Entry 3CX6 (X-ray diffraction, 2.50 A resolution); this record covers chains A and B.

[Chain A]
Name: Guanine nucleotide-binding protein alpha-13 subunit
Source organism: Mus musculus
Notes: fragment: N-terminally truncated
Reference sequence: P27601 (GNA13_MOUSE); residues 41-377 here = UniProt positions 41-377
Amino-acid sequence (338 residues; numbered 40 to 377; the number before each row is that of its first residue):
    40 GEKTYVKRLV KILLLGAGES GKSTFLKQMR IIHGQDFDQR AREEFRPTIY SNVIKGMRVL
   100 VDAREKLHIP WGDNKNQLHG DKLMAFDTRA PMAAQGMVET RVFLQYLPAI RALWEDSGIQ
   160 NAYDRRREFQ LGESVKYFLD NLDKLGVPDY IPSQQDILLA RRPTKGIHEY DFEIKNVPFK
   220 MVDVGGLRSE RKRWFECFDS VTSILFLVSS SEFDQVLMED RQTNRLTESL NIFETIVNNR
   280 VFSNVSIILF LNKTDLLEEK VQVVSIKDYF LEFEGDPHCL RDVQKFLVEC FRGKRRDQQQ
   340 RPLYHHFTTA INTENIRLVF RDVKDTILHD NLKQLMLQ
Disordered / not traced: 40-46, 337-339, 370-377
Construct notes: expression tag (40); engineered mutation L226 (Gln in P27601)
Small-molecule neighbours:
  - GDP (guanosine-5'-diphosphate): A56, G57, E58, S59, G60, K61, S62, T63, S173, L197, L198, A199, R200, R201, T203, N291, K292, T293, D294, L295, T347, T348, A349, I350
  - Mg2+ (MG): K61, S62, T203, D222, V223, G224
UniProt features mapped onto this chain:
  - region: K50 to T63 (G1 motif), D195 to T203 (G2 motif), F218 to G225, R227 (G3 motif), I287 to D294 (G4 motif), T347 to T352 (G5 motif)
  - binding site (GTP): E58 to T63, S173, L197 to R200, N291 to D294, A349
  - binding site (Mg(2+)): S62, T203
  - modified residue: T203 (Phosphothreonine)
From the paper describing this entry:
  - conformationally variable residues (domain motion): D101, R260

[Chain B]
Name: Rho guanine nucleotide exchange factor 11
Source organism: Rattus norvegicus
Notes: fragment: RhoGEF-RGS (rgRGS) Domain
Reference sequence: Q9ES67 (ARHGB_RAT); residue numbers follow UniProt; this construct covers 307-508
Amino-acid sequence (203 residues; each row starts with the number of its first residue):
   306 GLIIGPEEDY DPGYFNNESD IIFQDLEKLK SHPAYLVVFL RYILSQADPG PLLFYLCSEV
   366 YQQTNPKDSR SLGKDIWNIF LEKNAPLRVK IPEMLQAEID LRLRNNEDPR NVLCEAQEAV
   426 MLEIQEQIND YRSKRTLGLG SLYGENDLLG LDGDPLRERQ MAEKQLAALG DILSKYEEDR
   486 SAPMDFAVNT FMSHAGIRLR ESR
Disordered / not traced: 306, 314-322, 373, 408, 503-508
Construct notes: expression tag (306)
From the paper describing this entry:
  - mutagenesis - Y315F: unchanged catalytic activity with Guanine nucleotide-binding protein alpha-13 subunit (chain A)

[How chain A and chain B interact]
Residue-residue contacts (55; chain A residue first):
  K94(A) - P311(B)
  R97(A) - I309(B)
  V98(A) - I309(B)
  V98(A) - G310(B)
  V98(A) - P311(B)
  D101(A) - I308(B)
  D101(A) - I309(B)  hydrogen bond (side chain-backbone)
  A102(A) - I308(B)  hydrophobic
  K105(A) - L307(B)
  K105(A) - I308(B)
  L106(A) - I308(B)  hydrophobic
  F168(A) - I308(B)  hydrophobic
  Q169(A) - P311(B)
  R200(A) - E312(B)  salt bridge
  P202(A) - E312(B)
  R227(A) - T441(B)
  R227(A) - G443(B)
  R230(A) - L442(B)  hydrogen bond (side chain-backbone)
  R230(A) - G443(B)
  R230(A) - L444(B)
  K231(A) - G443(B)  hydrogen bond (backbone-backbone)
  K231(A) - S446(B)  hydrogen bond (backbone-side chain)
  W233(A) - L444(B)  hydrophobic
  W233(A) - L447(B)  hydrophobic
  F234(A) - S446(B)
  F234(A) - L447(B)
  F234(A) - N451(B)
  F237(A) - L447(B)  hydrophobic
  M257(A) - E312(B)
  R260(A) - L307(B)
  R260(A) - I308(B)  hydrogen bond (side chain-backbone)
  R260(A) - I309(B)
  R260(A) - G310(B)
  E267(A) - L442(B)
  N270(A) - L442(B)
  E273(A) - K439(B)  salt bridge
  T274(A) - Q351(B)  hydrogen bond (backbone-side chain)
  T274(A) - K439(B)
  T274(A) - L442(B)
  T274(A) - L444(B)
  T274(A) - Y448(B)
  N277(A) - S350(B)
  N277(A) - Q351(B)
  N278(A) - S350(B)
  N278(A) - Q351(B)
  N278(A) - Y448(B)  hydrogen bond
  R279(A) - L349(B)  hydrogen bond (side chain-backbone)
  R279(A) - S350(B)  hydrogen bond (side chain-backbone)
  R279(A) - Q351(B)
  R279(A) - A352(B)  hydrogen bond (side chain-backbone)
  R279(A) - K480(B)
  R279(A) - Y481(B)  hydrogen bond
  V280(A) - K480(B)
  S282(A) - K480(B)
  R335(A) - Q351(B)  hydrogen bond (side chain-backbone)
Other interface residues (no listed pair), chain A (33 interface residues in all): E58, R232, I271, I275
Other interface residues (no listed pair), chain B (24 interface residues in all): E313, I348, I477
From the paper, about this interface:
  - pairs named by the authors: R260(A)-I308(B) (hydrogen bond)

[In short]
The interface between chain A and chain B involves 33 residues on one side and 24 on the other, with 12
hydrogen bonds and 2 salt bridges. Polar contacts include R200(A)-E312(B), E273(A)-K439(B) and
D101(A)-I309(B). The paper describes a hydrogen bond between R260(A) and I308(B). From the paper: Y315F of
chain B leaves catalytic activity with Guanine nucleotide-binding protein alpha-13 subunit (chain A)
unchanged; conformational variability at D101(A) and R260(A).
Here chain A is Guanine nucleotide-binding protein alpha-13 subunit (Mus musculus) and chain B is Rho guanine
nucleotide exchange factor 11 (Rattus norvegicus). Entry 3CX6 (Crystal Structure of PDZRhoGEF rgRGS Domain in
a Complex with Galpha-13 Bound to GDP) was determined by X-ray diffraction, deposited together with 3CX7 and
3CX8.
